Entry 2CKB (X-ray diffraction, 3.00 A resolution); this record covers chains B and H of the 5 polymer chains in the assembly.

# Chain B
Molecule: Alpha, beta T cell receptor
Source organism: Mus musculus
Notes: fragment: extracellular domains
Sequence (237 residues; each row starts with the number of its first residue; note: 11 numbers in that range are skipped by the numbering (no residue carries them; nothing is unmodelled there)):
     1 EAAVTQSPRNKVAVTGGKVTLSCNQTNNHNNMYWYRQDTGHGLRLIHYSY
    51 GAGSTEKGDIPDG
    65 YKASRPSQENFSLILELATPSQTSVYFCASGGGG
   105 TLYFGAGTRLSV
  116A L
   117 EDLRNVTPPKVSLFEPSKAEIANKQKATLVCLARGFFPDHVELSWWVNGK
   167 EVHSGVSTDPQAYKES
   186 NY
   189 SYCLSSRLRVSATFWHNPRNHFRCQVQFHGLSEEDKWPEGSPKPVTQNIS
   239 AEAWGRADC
Construct notes: conflict Gly97 (Gln125 in 1791255), Thr105 (Glu129 in 1791255), Leu106 (Gln130 in 1791255), Tyr107 (Phe131 in 1791255), Ala110 (Pro134 in 1791255), Ser115 (Thr139 in 1791255)
Cystine bridges: Cys147-Cys212

# Chain H
Molecule: Major histocompatibility complex class I molecule k(b)
Source organism: Mus musculus
Reference sequence: P01901 (HA1B_MOUSE); residues 1-274 here correspond to UniProt positions 22-295 (UniProt number = residue number + 21)
Sequence (274 residues; numbered 1 to 274; the number before each row is that of its first residue):
     1 GPHSLRYFVTAVSRPGLGEPRYMEVGYVDDTEFVRFDSDAENPRYEPRAR
    51 WMEQEGPEYWERETQKAKGNEQSFRVDLRTLLGYYNQSKGGSHTIQVISG
   101 CEVGSDGRLLRGYQQYAYDGCDYIALNEDLKTWTAADMAALITKHKWEQA
   151 GEAERLRAYLEGTCVEWLRRYLKNGNATLLRTDSPKAHVTHHSRPEDKVT
   201 LRCWALGFYPADITLTWQLNGEELIQDMELVETRPAGDGTFQKWASVVVP
   251 LGKEQYYTCHVYHQGLPEPLTLRW
Curated features (UniProtKB/Swiss-Prot):
  - glycosylation (N-linked (GlcNAc...) asparagine): Asn86, Asn176

# Chain B / chain H interface
Pairs across the interface - 9 pairs, chain B then chain H:
  Asn28(B) - Lys146(H)
  His29(B) - Ala150(H)
  Asn30(B) - Lys146(H)
  Tyr50(B) - Val76(H)
  Ala52(B) - Arg79(H)
  Ser54(B) - Arg79(H)
  Thr55(B) - Gln72(H)
  Gly96(B) - Ala150(H)
  Gly97(B) - Arg155(H)
Interface residues without a listed pair, chain B (11 interface residues in all): Gly53, Thr105
Interface residues without a listed pair, chain H (8 interface residues in all): Ser73, Gln149

# In short
Chain B and chain H form an interface of 11 and 8 residues respectively.
Here chain B is Alpha, beta T cell receptor and chain H is Major histocompatibility complex class I molecule
k(b), both from Mus musculus. Entry 2CKB (Structure of the 2C/kb/DEV8 complex) was determined by X-ray
diffraction.
